Entry 3VF7 (X-ray diffraction, 1.30 A resolution); this record covers chains A and B.

[Chain A (and B)]
Protein: protease
Source organism: Human immunodeficiency virus type 1 (BRU ISOLATE)
Notes: EC 3.4.23.16; chain B of this document is another copy of the same molecule, construct and numbering; everything in this record applies to it too
Reference sequence: P03367 (POL_HV1BR); residues 1-99 here correspond to UniProt positions 501-599 (UniProt number = residue number + 500)
Chain sequence (99 residues; row label = number of the first residue in the row):
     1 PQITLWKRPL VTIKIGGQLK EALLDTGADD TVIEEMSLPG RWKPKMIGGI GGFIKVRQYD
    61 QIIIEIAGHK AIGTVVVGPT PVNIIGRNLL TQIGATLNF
Construct notes: engineered mutation Lys7 (Gln507 in P03367), Ile33 (Leu533 in P03367), Ile63 (Leu563 in P03367), Ala67 (Cys567 in P03367), Val76 (Leu576 in P03367), Ala95 (Cys595 in P03367)
Small-molecule neighbours: 031 ((3aS,5R,6aR)-hexahydro-2H-cyclopenta[b]furan-5-yl [(1S,2R)-1-benzyl-2-hydroxy-3-([(4-methoxyphenyl)sulfonyl]{[(2R)-5-oxopyrrolidin-2-yl]methyl}amino)propyl]carbamate): Leu23, Asp25, Gly27, Ala28, Asp29, Asp30, Val32, Ile47, Gly48, Gly49, Ile50, Thr80, Pro81, Val82, Ile84
UniProt features mapped onto this chain:
  - region (Dimerization of protease): Pro1 to Leu5, Gly49 to Lys55, Asn88 to Gly94, Thr96 to Phe99
  - active site: Asp25 (For protease activity)
  - site: Phe99 (Cleavage)
From the paper describing this entry:
  - contacts within the chain: Asp30-Lys45 (salt bridge), Val32-Val76 (hydrophobic contact)
  - binding site for 031: Ala28, Asp29, Asp30
  - conformationally variable residues (side-chain flip): Asp30, Lys45
  - catalytic residues: Asp25 (citing earlier work)

[Chain A / chain B interface]
Residue-residue contacts (97):
  Pro1(A) - Leu97(B)
  Pro1(A) - Asn98(B)
  Pro1(A) - Phe99(B)  hydrogen bond (backbone-backbone)
  Gln2(A) - Thr96(B)
  Gln2(A) - Leu97(B)
  Gln2(A) - Asn98(B)  hydrogen bond
  Ile3(A) - Thr96(B)
  Ile3(A) - Leu97(B)  hydrogen bond (backbone-backbone)
  Ile3(A) - Phe99(B)  hydrophobic
  Thr4(A) - Thr96(B)
  Leu5(A) - Thr26(B)
  Leu5(A) - Arg87(B)  hydrogen bond (backbone-side chain)
  Leu5(A) - Leu90(B)  hydrophobic
  Leu5(A) - Thr91(B)
  Leu5(A) - Ala95(B)
  Trp6(A) - Arg87(B)  hydrogen bond (backbone-side chain)
  Trp6(A) - Thr91(B)
  Trp6(A) - Gln92(B)
  Lys7(A) - Arg87(B)
  Arg8(A) - Asp29(B)  salt bridge
  Arg8(A) - Arg87(B)
  Pro9(A) - Thr26(B)
  Pro9(A) - Arg87(B)
  Leu23(A) - Gly27(B)
  Leu24(A) - Thr26(B)  hydrogen bond (backbone-side chain)
  Leu24(A) - Gly27(B)
  Leu24(A) - Leu97(B)  hydrophobic
  Asp25(A) - Asp25(B)
  Asp25(A) - Thr26(B)
  Asp25(A) - Gly27(B)  hydrogen bond (side chain-backbone)
  Thr26(A) - Pro9(B)
  Thr26(A) - Leu24(B)  hydrogen bond (side chain-backbone)
  Thr26(A) - Asp25(B)
  Thr26(A) - Thr26(B)  hydrogen bond (side chain-backbone)
  Thr26(A) - Leu97(B)
  Gly27(A) - Leu23(B)
  Gly27(A) - Asp25(B)  hydrogen bond (backbone-side chain)
  Asp29(A) - Arg8(B)  salt bridge
  Val32(A) - Ile50(B)  hydrophobic
  Gly49(A) - Ile50(B)
  Gly49(A) - Pro81(B)
  Ile50(A) - Ile47(B)  hydrophobic
  Ile50(A) - Gly48(B)
  Ile50(A) - Gly49(B)
  Ile50(A) - Ile50(B)  hydrogen bond (backbone-backbone)
  Ile50(A) - Gly52(B)
  Ile50(A) - Ile54(B)
  Ile50(A) - Thr80(B)
  Gly51(A) - Ile50(B)  hydrogen bond (backbone-backbone)
  Gly51(A) - Gly51(B)
  Gly51(A) - Gly52(B)
  Gly52(A) - Ile50(B)
  Gly52(A) - Gly51(B)
  Ile54(A) - Ile50(B)  hydrophobic
  Ile54(A) - Gly51(B)
  His69(A) - Phe99(B)
  Thr80(A) - Ile50(B)
  Ile84(A) - Ile50(B)  hydrophobic
  Arg87(A) - Leu5(B)  hydrogen bond (side chain-backbone)
  Arg87(A) - Trp6(B)  hydrogen bond (side chain-backbone)
  Arg87(A) - Lys7(B)
  Arg87(A) - Arg8(B)
  Arg87(A) - Pro9(B)
  Leu90(A) - Leu5(B)  hydrophobic
  Thr91(A) - Leu5(B)
  Thr91(A) - Trp6(B)
  Ile93(A) - Phe99(B)
  Gly94(A) - Asn98(B)
  Gly94(A) - Phe99(B)
  Ala95(A) - Leu5(B)
  Ala95(A) - Asn98(B)
  Ala95(A) - Phe99(B)  hydrophobic
  Thr96(A) - Gln2(B)
  Thr96(A) - Ile3(B)
  Thr96(A) - Thr96(B)
  Thr96(A) - Leu97(B)
  Thr96(A) - Asn98(B)  hydrogen bond (backbone-backbone)
  Leu97(A) - Pro1(B)
  Leu97(A) - Gln2(B)
  Leu97(A) - Ile3(B)  hydrogen bond (backbone-backbone)
  Leu97(A) - Leu24(B)  hydrophobic
  Leu97(A) - Thr26(B)
  Leu97(A) - Thr96(B)
  Leu97(A) - Leu97(B)  hydrophobic
  Asn98(A) - Pro1(B)
  Asn98(A) - Gln2(B)  hydrogen bond
  Asn98(A) - Gly94(B)
  Asn98(A) - Ala95(B)
  Asn98(A) - Thr96(B)  hydrogen bond (backbone-backbone)
  Asn98(A) - Asn98(B)  hydrogen bond
  Phe99(A) - Pro1(B)  hydrogen bond (backbone-backbone)
  Phe99(A) - Ile3(B)  hydrophobic
  Phe99(A) - Leu24(B)  hydrophobic
  Phe99(A) - His69(B)
  Phe99(A) - Ile93(B)
  Phe99(A) - Gly94(B)
  Phe99(A) - Ala95(B)  hydrophobic
Other interface residues (no listed pair), chain A (38 interface residues in all): Ile47, Ala67, Pro79, Pro81
Other interface residues (no listed pair), chain B (40 interface residues in all): Thr4, Val32, Phe53, Ala67, Ile84

[Summary]
38 residues of chain A and 40 residues of chain B are in contact; the contacts include 20 hydrogen bonds and 2
salt bridges. Polar pairs include Arg8(A)-Asp29(B), Gln2(A)-Asn98(B) and Leu5(A)-Arg87(B). Ligands of chain A:
compound 031. The paper reports the catalytic residue Asp25(A); a binding site for 031 at Ala28(A), Asp29(A)
and Asp30(A).
Both chains are protease (Human immunodeficiency virus type 1 (BRU ISOLATE)). Entry 3VF7 (Crystal Structure of
HIV-1 Protease Mutant L76V with novel P1'-Ligands GRL-02031) was determined by X-ray diffraction, deposited
together with 3VF5, 3VFA and 3VFB.
